6J2N - chains U and V of the 47 polymer chains in the assembly; structure by electron microscopy, 7.50 A resolution (low resolution: residue-level contacts below are approximate; hydrogen-bond / salt-bridge calls are withheld).

Chain U:
Protein: 26S proteasome regulatory subunit RPN8
From: Saccharomyces cerevisiae S288c
Reference sequence: Q08723 (RPN8_YEAST); residues 1-338 here = UniProt positions 1-338
Sequence (338 residues; each row starts with the number of its first residue):
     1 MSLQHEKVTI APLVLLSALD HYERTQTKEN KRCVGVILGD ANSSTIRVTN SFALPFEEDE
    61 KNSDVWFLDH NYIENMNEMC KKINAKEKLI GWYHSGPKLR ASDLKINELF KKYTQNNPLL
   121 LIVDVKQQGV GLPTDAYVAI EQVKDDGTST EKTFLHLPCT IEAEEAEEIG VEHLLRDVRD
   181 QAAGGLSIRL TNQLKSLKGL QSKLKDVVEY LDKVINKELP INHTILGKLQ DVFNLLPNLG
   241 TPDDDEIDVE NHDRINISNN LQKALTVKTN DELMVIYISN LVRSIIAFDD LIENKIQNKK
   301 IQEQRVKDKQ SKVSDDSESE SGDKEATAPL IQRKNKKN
Disordered / not traced: 1-4, 143-150, 177-187, 216-222, 236-258, 309-338
Curated features (UniProtKB/Swiss-Prot):
  - modified residue: S2 (N-acetylserine), S314 (Phosphoserine), S317 (Phosphoserine), S319 (Phosphoserine), T327 (Phosphothreonine)

Chain V:
Protein: Ubiquitin carboxyl-terminal hydrolase RPN11
From: Saccharomyces cerevisiae S288c
Notes: EC 3.4.19.12
Reference sequence: P43588 (RPN11_YEAST); numbering as in UniProt (aligned over 1-306)
Sequence (306 residues; numbered 1 to 306; the number before each row is that of its first residue):
     1 MERLQRLMMN SKVGSADTGR DDTKETVYIS SIALLKMLKH GRAGVPMEVM GLMLGEFVDD
    61 YTVNVVDVFA MPQSGTGVSV EAVDDVFQAK MMDMLKQTGR DQMVVGWYHS HPGFGCWLSS
   121 VDVNTQKSFE QLNSRAVAVV VDPIQSVKGK VVIDAFRLID TGALINNLEP RQTTSNTGLL
   181 NKANIQALIH GLNRHYYSLN IDYHKTAKET KMLMNLHKEQ WQSGLKMYDY EEKEESNLAA
   241 TKSMVKIAEQ YSKRIEEEKE LTEEELKTRY VGRQDPKKHL SETADETLEN NIVSVLTAGV
   301 NSVAIK
Disordered / not traced: 1-22
Curated features (UniProtKB/Swiss-Prot):
  - motif: H109 to D122 (JAMM motif)
  - binding site (Zn(2+)): H109, H111, D122
  - modified residue: M1 (N-acetylmethionine)
  - natural variant: K208 (K208Q: In strain: NRRL Y-53), A239 (A239T: In strain: NRRL Y-53), T262 (T262S: In strain: NRRL Y-53), L280 to S281 (sequence variant, change not given here; In strain: NRRL Y-53)
  - mutagenesis: H109 (H109A: Stabilizes ubiquitin pathway substrates; when associated wirh Ala-111), H111 (H111A: Stabilizes ubiquitin pathway substrates; when associated wirh Ala-109)

Chain U / chain V interface:
Contacting residue pairs (119; chain U residue first):
  P12(U) with L216(V)
  L13(U) with I32(V); L35(V); K36(V); K39(V)
  L15(U) with M212(V); L216(V)
  L16(U) with I32(V); E209(V); M212(V); L213(V)
  S17(U) with K36(V)
  L19(U) with K208(V); M212(V)
  D20(U) with I32(V)
  H21(U) with T98(V); R100(V)
  E23(U) with K208(V)
  R24(U) with V66(V); D67(V); T98(V); G99(V); R100(V)
  T25(U) with Q97(V); T98(V); G99(V)
  T49(U) with K39(V)
  F52(U) with R100(V)
  A53(U) with M94(V); T98(V); R100(V)
  L54(U) with M94(V); Q97(V)
  P55(U) with D93(V); M94(V); Q97(V)
  F56(U) with Q97(V)
  E57(U) with Q97(V)
  Y72(U) with M94(V)
  N75(U) with F87(V); K90(V)
  M76(U) with M94(V)
  E78(U) with F87(V)
  M79(U) with P72(V); F87(V)
  K82(U) with P72(V); Q73(V)
  I83(U) with A70(V); M71(V)
  Q127(U) with K211(V)
  V130(U) with K226(V)
  G131(U) with K226(V)
  C159(U) with W221(V)
  T160(U) with W221(V)
  I161(U) with L216(V); W221(V)
  E164(U) with R42(V)
  E165(U) with R42(V)
  A166(U) with L38(V); R42(V)
  E167(U) with L35(V); K39(V)
  E168(U) with H217(V)
  I169(U) with V147(V); G149(V)
  V171(U) with L213(V); H217(V)
  E172(U) with H217(V)
  H173(U) with G149(V); K150(V); V151(V); Y203(V)
  L174(U) with S31(V); L34(V); L213(V)
  L175(U) with L213(V); H217(V)
  I188(U) with Y230(V); I292(V)
  R189(U) with I292(V); V295(V); L296(V)
  N192(U) with K226(V); M227(V); Y230(V); E231(V)
  K195(U) with K226(V); M227(V)
  S196(U) with M227(V)
  K203(U) with M227(V); Y228(V)
  N259(U) with A304(V)
  E272(U) with V245(V)
  L273(U) with S294(V)
  V275(U) with V245(V); E249(V)
  I276(U) with N290(V); N291(V); S294(V)
  I278(U) with E249(V)
  S279(U) with E249(V); T287(V); N290(V)
  N280(U) with T287(V); N291(V)
  V282(U) with S252(V); E256(V); T283(V)
  R283(U) with T287(V)
  I285(U) with E260(V)
  I286(U) with L280(V); T283(V); A284(V)
  D289(U) with E260(V); H279(V); L280(V)
  D290(U) with L280(V)
  E293(U) with K277(V)
  I296(U) with L266(V)
Also at the interface, not in a pair above, chain U (74 interface residues in all): A11, C33, N50, S51, L132, P133, G170, Q193, G199, L200
Also at the interface, not in a pair above, chain V (74 interface residues in all): M91, K96, Q145, K148, K205, T210, M214, K218, G224, D229, K246, P276, V293, V303, K306

Summary:
Chain U and chain V each contribute 74 residues to their interface. UniProt lists 3 Zn2+-binding residues and
2 mutagenesis sites on chain V.
Here chain U is 26S proteasome regulatory subunit RPN8 and chain V is Ubiquitin carboxyl-terminal hydrolase
RPN11, both from Saccharomyces cerevisiae S288c. Entry 6J2N (yeast proteasome in substrate-processing state
(C3-b)) was determined by electron microscopy, deposited together with 6J30, 6J2C, 6J2Q and 6J2X.
